Entry 8J5R (electron microscopy, 3.28 A resolution); this record covers chains B and C of the 4 polymer chains in the assembly.

[Chain B]
Protein: Putative peptide transport permease protein Rv1283c
From: Mycobacterium tuberculosis (strain ATCC 25618 / H37Rv)
Reference sequence: P9WFZ7 (Y1283_MYCTU); numbering as in UniProt (aligned over 1-325)
Chain sequence (325 residues; each row starts with the number of its first residue):
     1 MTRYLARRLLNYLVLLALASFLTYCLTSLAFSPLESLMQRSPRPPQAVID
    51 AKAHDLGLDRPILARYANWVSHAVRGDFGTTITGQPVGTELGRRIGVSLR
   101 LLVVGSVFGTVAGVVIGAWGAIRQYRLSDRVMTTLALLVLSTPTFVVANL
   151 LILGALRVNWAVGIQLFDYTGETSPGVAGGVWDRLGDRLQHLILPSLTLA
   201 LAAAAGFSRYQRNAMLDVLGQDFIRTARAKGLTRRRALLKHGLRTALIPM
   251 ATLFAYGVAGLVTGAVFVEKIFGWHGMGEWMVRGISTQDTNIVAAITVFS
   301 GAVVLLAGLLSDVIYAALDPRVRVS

[Chain C]
Protein: Putative peptide transport permease protein Rv1282c
From: Mycobacterium tuberculosis (strain ATCC 25618 / H37Rv)
Reference sequence: P9WFZ9 (Y1282_MYCTU); numbering as in UniProt (aligned over 1-291)
Chain sequence (291 residues; numbered 1 to 291; the number before each row is that of its first residue):
     1 MTEFASRRTLVVRRFLRNRAAVASLAALLLLFVSAYALPPLLPYSYDDLD
    51 FNALLQPPGTKHWLGTNALGQDLLAQTLRGMQKSMLIGVCVAVISTGIAA
   101 TVGAISGYFGGWRDRTLMWVVDLLLVVPSFILIAIVTPRTKNSANIMFLV
   151 LLLAGFGWMISSRMVRGMTMSLREREFIRAARYMGVSSRRIIVGHVVPNV
   201 ASILIIDAALNVAAAILAETGLSFLGFGIQPPDVSLGTLIADGTASATAF
   251 PWVFLFPASILVLILVCANLTGDGLRDALDPASRSLRRGVR
Disordered / not traced: 1-7, 281-291

[Interface between chain B and chain C]
Pairs across the interface (51; chain B residue first):
  Asn11(B) - Trp119(C)
  Val14(B) - Trp119(C)  hydrophobic
  Leu15(B) - Trp119(C)  hydrophobic
  Leu15(B) - Leu123(C)
  Leu18(B) - Trp119(C)  hydrophobic
  Ala19(B) - Val126(C)  hydrophobic
  Leu26(B) - Val136(C)  hydrophobic
  Thr27(B) - Ile135(C)
  Leu29(B) - Arg139(C)
  Ala30(B) - Ile135(C)
  Ala30(B) - Arg139(C)
  Phe31(B) - Ile135(C)
  Phe31(B) - Pro138(C)  hydrophobic
  Ser32(B) - Arg139(C)  hydrogen bond
  Leu137(B) - Asn269(C)
  Leu137(B) - Leu270(C)  hydrophobic
  Ser141(B) - Val262(C)
  Ser141(B) - Leu265(C)
  Ser141(B) - Val266(C)
  Thr142(B) - Val262(C)
  Pro143(B) - Leu217(C)  hydrophobic
  Phe145(B) - Thr220(C)
  Phe145(B) - Gly221(C)
  Phe145(B) - Phe224(C)  hydrophobic
  Phe145(B) - Ile240(C)  hydrophobic
  Asn149(B) - Thr244(C)
  Asn149(B) - Phe254(C)
  Leu150(B) - Phe254(C)  hydrophobic
  Leu150(B) - Leu255(C)  hydrophobic
  Leu153(B) - Phe254(C)  hydrophobic
  Leu156(B) - Thr248(C)
  Arg157(B) - Pro251(C)
  Trp160(B) - Thr248(C)
  Arg209(B) - Asp273(C)  salt bridge
  Val262(B) - Pro128(C)  hydrophobic
  Thr263(B) - Pro128(C)
  Thr263(B) - Phe130(C)
  Phe267(B) - Phe130(C)  hydrophobic
  Phe267(B) - Gly221(C)
  Phe267(B) - Phe224(C)  hydrophobic
  Phe267(B) - Leu225(C)  hydrophobic
  Lys270(B) - Leu225(C)
  Met281(B) - Ile131(C)  hydrophobic
  Met281(B) - Ala134(C)  hydrophobic
  Val282(B) - Phe227(C)  hydrophobic
  Ile285(B) - Ala134(C)
  Ile285(B) - Pro138(C)  hydrophobic
  Val293(B) - Ile135(C)  hydrophobic
  Thr297(B) - Ile135(C)
  Val304(B) - Val126(C)
  Leu305(B) - Val126(C)  hydrophobic
Other interface residues (no listed pair), chain B (45 interface residues in all): Leu22, Thr23, Leu138, Leu140, Val146, Tyr256, Ala259, Ile271, Gln288, Ser300, Gly301
Other interface residues (no listed pair), chain C (35 interface residues in all): Val127, Leu132, Ile160, Ala247, Ala258, Leu261

[In short]
45 residues of chain B and 35 residues of chain C are in contact; the contacts include 1 hydrogen bond and 1
salt bridge. Among the polar pairs are Arg209(B)-Asp273(C) and Ser32(B)-Arg139(C).
Chain B is Putative peptide transport permease protein Rv1283c and chain C is Putative peptide transport
permease protein Rv1282c, both from Mycobacterium tuberculosis (strain ATCC 25618 / H37Rv); the structure,
Cryo-EM structure of Mycobacterium tuberculosis OppABCD in the resting state, was determined by electron
microscopy together with 8J5Q, 8J5S, 8J5T and 8J5U from the same study.
